PDB entry 8JKE | electron microscopy, 3.67 A resolution | chains I and O of the 13 polymer chains in the assembly

== Chain I ==
Name: Regulatory protein AfsR
Organism: Streptomyces coelicolor A3(2)
UniProtKB: P25941 (AFSR_STRCO); numbering as in UniProt (aligned over 1-993)
Sequence (1013 residues; each row starts with the number of its first residue; numbers below 1 keep their minus sign (Met-19 is residue -19)):
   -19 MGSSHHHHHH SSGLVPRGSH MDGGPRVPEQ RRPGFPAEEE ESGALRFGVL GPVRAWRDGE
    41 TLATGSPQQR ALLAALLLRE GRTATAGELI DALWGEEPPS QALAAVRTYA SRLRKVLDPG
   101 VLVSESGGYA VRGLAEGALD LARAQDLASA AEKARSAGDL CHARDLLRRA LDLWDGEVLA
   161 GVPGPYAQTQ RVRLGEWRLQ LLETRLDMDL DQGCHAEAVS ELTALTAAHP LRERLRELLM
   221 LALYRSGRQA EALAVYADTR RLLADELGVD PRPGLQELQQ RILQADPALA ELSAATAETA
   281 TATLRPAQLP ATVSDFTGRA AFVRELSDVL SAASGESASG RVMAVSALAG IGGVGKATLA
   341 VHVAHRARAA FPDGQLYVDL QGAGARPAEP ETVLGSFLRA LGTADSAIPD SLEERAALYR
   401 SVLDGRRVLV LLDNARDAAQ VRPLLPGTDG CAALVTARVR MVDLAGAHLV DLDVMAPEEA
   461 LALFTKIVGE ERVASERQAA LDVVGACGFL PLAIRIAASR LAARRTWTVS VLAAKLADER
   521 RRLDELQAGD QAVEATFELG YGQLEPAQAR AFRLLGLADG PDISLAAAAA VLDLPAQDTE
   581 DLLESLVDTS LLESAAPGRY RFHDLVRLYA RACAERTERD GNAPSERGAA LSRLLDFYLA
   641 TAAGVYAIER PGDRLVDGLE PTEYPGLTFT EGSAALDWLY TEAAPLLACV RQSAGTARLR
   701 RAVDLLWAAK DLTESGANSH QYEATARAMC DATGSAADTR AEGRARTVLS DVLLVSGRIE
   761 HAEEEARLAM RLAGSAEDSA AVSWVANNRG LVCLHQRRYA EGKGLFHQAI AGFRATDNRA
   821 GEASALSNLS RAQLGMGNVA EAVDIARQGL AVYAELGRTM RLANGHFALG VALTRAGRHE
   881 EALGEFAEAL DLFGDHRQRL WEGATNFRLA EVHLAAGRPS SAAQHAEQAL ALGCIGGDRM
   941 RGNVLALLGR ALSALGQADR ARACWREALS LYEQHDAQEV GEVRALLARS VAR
Disordered / not traced: -19 to 16, 271-993
Construct notes: initiating methionine (-19); expression tag (-18 to 0); engineered mutation Ala337 (Thr in P25941)
Curated features (UniProtKB/Swiss-Prot):
  - DNA-binding region: Ala17 to Gly113 (OmpR/PhoB-type), Gln796 to Ala811 (H-T-H motif), Gln974 to Ala988 (H-T-H motif)
Reported in the primary citation:
  - mutagenesis - E176A, L211A, L243A: decreased expression
  - mutagenesis - E176A, L211A, L243A: decreased stability

== Chain O ==
Molecule: 65-nt DNA strand
Sequence (65 nucleotides; each row starts with the number of its first residue):
     1 GTAGCCGGAG CGTTCAGCGT TCGTTTATCT CCCCCTGGCA CTGTCATCTC CGTCAGACCG
    61 TCGCA
Disordered / not traced: 1-4

== How chain I and chain O interact ==
Pairs across the interface (13):
  Ser46(I) with DC22(O), sugar contact; DG23(O), hydrogen bond to the phosphate
  Pro47(I) with DC22(O), sugar contact; DG23(O), phosphate contact
  Gln48(I) with DG23(O), sugar contact; DT24(O), hydrogen bond to the phosphate
  Trp74(I) with DT24(O), phosphate contact
  Gln81(I) with DT25(O), hydrogen bond to the phosphate
  Ala84(I) with DT26(O), base contact
  Ala85(I) with DT25(O), base contact
  Thr88(I) with DT25(O), base contact
  Tyr89(I) with DG23(O), hydrogen bond to the phosphate; DT24(O), base contact
Other interface residues (no listed pair), chain I (10 interface residues in all): Pro79

== Summary ==
The interface between chain I and chain O involves 10 residues on one side and 5 on the other, with 4 hydrogen
bonds. Polar contacts include Ser46(I)-DG23(O), Gln48(I)-DT24(O) and Gln81(I)-DT25(O). The paper reports that
E176A, L211A and L243A of chain I reduce expression; E176A, L211A and L243A of chain I reduce stability.
Here chain I is Regulatory protein AfsR (Streptomyces coelicolor A3(2)) and chain O is a 65-nt DNA strand.
Entry 8JKE (AfsR(T337A) transcription activation complex) was determined by electron microscopy together with
8HVR from the same study.
